8WL7 - chain A; structure by X-ray diffraction, 1.74 A resolution.

Chain A:
Molecule: Allose ABC transporter
From: Enterobacter cloacae
Reference sequence: A0A7G3F0C7 (A0A7G3F0C7_ENTCL); residue numbers follow UniProt; this construct covers 24-311
Amino-acid sequence (309 residues; numbered 3 to 311; the number before each row is that of its first residue):
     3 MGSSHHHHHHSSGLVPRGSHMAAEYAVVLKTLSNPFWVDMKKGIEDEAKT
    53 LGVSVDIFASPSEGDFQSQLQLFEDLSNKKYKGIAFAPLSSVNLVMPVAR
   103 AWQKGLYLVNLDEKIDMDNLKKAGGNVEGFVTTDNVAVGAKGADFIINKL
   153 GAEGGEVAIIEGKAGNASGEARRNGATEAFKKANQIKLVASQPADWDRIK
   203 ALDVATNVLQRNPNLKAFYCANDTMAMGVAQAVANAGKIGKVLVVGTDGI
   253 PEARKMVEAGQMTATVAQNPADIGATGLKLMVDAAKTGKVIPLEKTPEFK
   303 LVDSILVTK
Disordered / not traced: 3-23
Construct notes: initiating methionine (3); expression tag (4-23)
Small-molecule neighbours: beta-D-allopyranose (ALL): Lys-32, Asn-36, Phe-38, Trp-39, Glu-65, Asp-114, Glu-115, Ser-170, Arg-174, Trp-198, Ala-223, Asn-224, Asp-250, Gln-270

In short:
Chain A binds beta-D-allopyranose.
Chain A is Allose ABC transporter (Enterobacter cloacae); the structure, X-ray structure of Enterobacter
cloacae allose-binding protein in complex with D-allose, was determined by X-ray diffraction (same publication
as 8WL5, 8WL9 and 8WLB).
